Entry 2II8 (X-ray diffraction, 2.10 A resolution); this record covers chains A and B of the 4 polymer chains in the assembly.

[Chain A (and B)]
Protein: Anabaena sensory rhodopsin transducer protein
From: Anabaena sp
Notes: chain B of this document is another copy of the same molecule, construct and numbering; everything in this record applies to it too
UniProt: Q8YSC3 (Q8YSC3_ANASP); residues 0-124 here correspond to UniProt positions 1-125 (UniProt number = residue number + 1)
Sequence (131 residues; row label = number of the first residue in the row; numbering starts at 0):
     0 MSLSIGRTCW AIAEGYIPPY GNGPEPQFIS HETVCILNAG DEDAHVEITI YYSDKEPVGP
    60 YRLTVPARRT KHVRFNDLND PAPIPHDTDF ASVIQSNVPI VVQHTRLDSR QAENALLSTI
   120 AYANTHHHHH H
Unresolved in the structure: 0, 18-24, 105-130 (chain B: 0, 105-130)
Sequence notes: expression tag (125-130)
Reported in the primary citation:
  - conformationally variable residues (order/disorder transition): P18 to E31

[How chain A and chain B interact]
Contacting residue pairs (33; chain A residue first):
  L2(A) with Y50(B); V92(B), hydrophobic; Q94(B)
  I4(A) with A10(B), hydrophobic; V92(B), hydrophobic
  Q26(A) with Y15(B), hydrogen bond; P18(B)
  F27(A) with P17(B), hydrophobic; I28(B), hydrophobic
  C34(A) with A12(B); E13(B)
  L36(A) with Y50(B), hydrophobic; A90(B), hydrophobic; V92(B), hydrophobic
  A38(A) with Y50(B)
  R67(A) with Y50(B); E55(B), salt bridge
  R68(A) with Y51(B); S52(B); K54(B), hydrogen bond (side chain-backbone); E55(B), salt bridge
  T69(A) with A12(B); Y51(B), hydrogen bond (backbone-backbone); S52(B); A90(B)
  H71(A) with E13(B), salt bridge; D88(B), salt bridge
  V100(A) with A10(B), hydrophobic; A12(B)
  Q102(A) with I11(B); A12(B), hydrogen bond (side chain-backbone); E13(B), hydrogen bond (side chain-backbone); H103(B)
Also at the interface, not in a pair above, chain A (15 interface residues in all): V101, T104
Also at the interface, not in a pair above, chain B (24 interface residues in all): C8, G14, D53, P56, F89, S91

[In short]
Chain A and chain B form an interface of 15 and 24 residues respectively, with 5 hydrogen bonds and 4 salt
bridges. Among the polar pairs are R67(A)-E55(B), R68(A)-E55(B) and H71(A)-E13(B). The paper reports
conformational variability at P18(A).
Both chains are Anabaena sensory rhodopsin transducer protein (Anabaena sp). Entry 2II8 (Anabaena sensory
rhodopsin transducer) was determined by X-ray diffraction, deposited together with 2II7, 2II9 and 2IIA.
